PDB entry 7CH6 | electron microscopy, 3.40 A resolution | chains A and D of the 6 polymer chains in the assembly

# Chain A
Protein: Lipid asymmetry maintenance ABC transporter permease subunit MlaE
Source organism: Escherichia coli (strain K12)
UniProtKB: A0A4S5B3V0 (A0A4S5B3V0_ECOLI); residues 1-260 here = UniProt positions 1-260
Amino-acid sequence (260 residues; row label = number of the first residue in the row):
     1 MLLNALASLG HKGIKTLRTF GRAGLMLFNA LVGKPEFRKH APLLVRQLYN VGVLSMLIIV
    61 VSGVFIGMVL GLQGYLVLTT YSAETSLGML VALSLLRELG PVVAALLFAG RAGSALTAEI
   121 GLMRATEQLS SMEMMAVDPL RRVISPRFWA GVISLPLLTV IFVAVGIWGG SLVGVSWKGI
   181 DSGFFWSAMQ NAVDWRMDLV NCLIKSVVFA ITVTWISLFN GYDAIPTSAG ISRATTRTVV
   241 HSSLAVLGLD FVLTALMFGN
Not modelled in the structure: 1-12

# Chain D
Protein: Phospholipid ABC transporter ATP-binding protein MlaF
Source organism: Escherichia coli (strain K12)
UniProtKB: A0A4V3YUQ9 (A0A4V3YUQ9_ECOLI); numbering as in UniProt (aligned over 1-269)
Amino-acid sequence (269 residues; each row starts with the number of its first residue):
     1 MEQSVANLVD MRDVSFTRGN RCIFDNISLT VPRGKITAIM GPSGIGKTTL LRLIGGQIAP
    61 DHGEILFDGE NIPAMSRSRL YTVRKRMSML FQSGALFTDM NVFDNVAYPL REHTQLPAPL
   121 LHSTVMMKLE AVGLRGAAKL MPSELSGGMA RRAALARAIA LEPDLIMFDE PFVGQDPITM
   181 GVLVKLISEL NSALGVTCVV VSHDVPEVLS IADHAWILAD KKIVAHGSAQ ALQANPDPRV
   241 RQFLDGIADG PVPFRYPAGD YHADLLPGS
Not modelled in the structure: 1-4
Ligand contacts: AMP-PNP (ANP; phosphoaminophosphonic acid-adenylate ester): Arg-18, Arg-21, Ile-23, Ser-43, Gly-44, Ile-45, Gly-46, Lys-47, Thr-48, Thr-49, Gln-92, Glu-170

# Interface between chain A and chain D
Pairs across the interface (34; chain A residue first):
  Met-123(A) / Asp-99(D)
  Thr-126(A) / Ser-93(D)  hydrogen bond
  Thr-126(A) / Ala-95(D)
  Glu-127(A) / Arg-52(D)  salt bridge
  Glu-127(A) / Phe-91(D)
  Glu-127(A) / Ala-95(D)
  Gln-128(A) / Ala-95(D)
  Gln-128(A) / Leu-96(D)
  Gln-128(A) / Phe-97(D)
  Gln-128(A) / Thr-98(D)  hydrogen bond
  Ser-130(A) / Gln-57(D)  hydrogen bond
  Ser-130(A) / Phe-91(D)
  Ser-131(A) / Phe-91(D)
  Ser-131(A) / Ala-95(D)
  Ser-131(A) / Arg-157(D)  hydrogen bond
  Met-132(A) / Phe-97(D)  hydrophobic
  Met-132(A) / Tyr-108(D)
  Glu-133(A) / Tyr-81(D)
  Glu-133(A) / Arg-84(D)  salt bridge
  Met-134(A) / Gly-55(D)
  Met-134(A) / Gln-57(D)  hydrogen bond
  Met-134(A) / Arg-84(D)
  Met-134(A) / Met-87(D)  hydrophobic
  Met-134(A) / Met-89(D)  hydrophobic
  Met-134(A) / Met-167(D)  hydrophobic
  Met-135(A) / Tyr-81(D)
  Met-135(A) / Tyr-108(D)  hydrophobic
  Met-135(A) / Pro-109(D)  hydrophobic
  Ala-136(A) / Tyr-81(D)
  Ala-136(A) / His-113(D)
  Val-137(A) / Tyr-108(D)  hydrophobic
  Asp-138(A) / Tyr-81(D)  hydrogen bond
  Arg-142(A) / Tyr-108(D)  hydrogen bond
  Arg-142(A) / Glu-112(D)  salt bridge
Other interface residues (no listed pair), chain A (18 interface residues in all): Lys-39, Arg-46, Pro-139, Arg-147
Other interface residues (no listed pair), chain D (22 interface residues in all): Lys-85, Arg-111

# Summary
18 residues of chain A face 22 of chain D across their interface; the contacts include 7 hydrogen bonds and 3
salt bridges. Polar pairs include Glu-127(A)/Arg-52(D), Glu-133(A)/Arg-84(D) and Arg-142(A)/Glu-112(D). Chain
D binds AMP-PNP.
Here chain A is Lipid asymmetry maintenance ABC transporter permease subunit MlaE and chain D is Phospholipid
ABC transporter ATP-binding protein MlaF, both from Escherichia coli (strain K12). Entry 7CH6 (Cryo-EM
structure of E.coli MlaFEB with AMPPNP) was determined by electron microscopy together with 7CH8, 7CH9, 7CH7
and 7CHA from the same study.
